Entry 8JWX (electron microscopy, 3.30 A resolution); this record covers chains D and G of the 25 polymer chains in the assembly.

== Chain D (and G) ==
Protein: Capsid protein G8P
Source organism: Enterobacteria phage M13
Notes: chain G of this document is another copy of the same molecule, construct and numbering; everything in this record applies to it too
Reference sequence: P69541 (CAPSD_BPM13); residues 1-50 here correspond to UniProt positions 24-73 (UniProt number = residue number + 23)
Sequence (50 residues; row label = number of the first residue in the row):
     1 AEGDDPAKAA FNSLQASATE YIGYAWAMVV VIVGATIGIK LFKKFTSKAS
Unresolved in the structure: 1-6 (chain G: 1-4)

== How chain D and chain G interact ==
Pairs across the interface (12; chain D residue first):
  Val30(D) with Ala10(G), hydrophobic
  Ile37(D) with Leu14(G), hydrophobic
  Gly38(D) with Tyr21(G), hydrogen bond (backbone-side chain)
  Phe42(D) with Tyr21(G), hydrophobic
  Phe45(D) with Tyr21(G), hydrophobic; Ile22(G), hydrophobic
  Thr46(D) with Met28(G)
  Ala49(D) with Ala25(G); Met28(G), hydrophobic; Val29(G); Ile32(G)
  Ser50(D) with Ile32(G)
Also at the interface, not in a pair above, chain D (11 interface residues in all): Trp26, Gly34, Leu41
Also at the interface, not in a pair above, chain G (11 interface residues in all): Pro6, Ala7, Ala18

== Summary ==
Chain D and chain G each contribute 11 residues to their interface; the contacts include 1 hydrogen bond. The
hydrogen-bonded pair is Gly38(D)-Tyr21(G).
Both chains are Capsid protein G8P (Enterobacteria phage M13). Entry 8JWX (bottom segment of the bacteriophage
M13 mini variant) was determined by electron microscopy.
